8G3M - chains G and F of the 10 polymer chains in the assembly; structure by electron microscopy, 3.00 A resolution.

Chain G:
Name: Neuraminidase
From: Influenza A virus
UniProtKB: V9SU56 (V9SU56_9INFA); numbering as in UniProt (aligned over 82-469)
Chain sequence (492 residues; each row starts with the number of its first residue; numbers below 1 keep their minus sign (Met-22 is residue -22)):
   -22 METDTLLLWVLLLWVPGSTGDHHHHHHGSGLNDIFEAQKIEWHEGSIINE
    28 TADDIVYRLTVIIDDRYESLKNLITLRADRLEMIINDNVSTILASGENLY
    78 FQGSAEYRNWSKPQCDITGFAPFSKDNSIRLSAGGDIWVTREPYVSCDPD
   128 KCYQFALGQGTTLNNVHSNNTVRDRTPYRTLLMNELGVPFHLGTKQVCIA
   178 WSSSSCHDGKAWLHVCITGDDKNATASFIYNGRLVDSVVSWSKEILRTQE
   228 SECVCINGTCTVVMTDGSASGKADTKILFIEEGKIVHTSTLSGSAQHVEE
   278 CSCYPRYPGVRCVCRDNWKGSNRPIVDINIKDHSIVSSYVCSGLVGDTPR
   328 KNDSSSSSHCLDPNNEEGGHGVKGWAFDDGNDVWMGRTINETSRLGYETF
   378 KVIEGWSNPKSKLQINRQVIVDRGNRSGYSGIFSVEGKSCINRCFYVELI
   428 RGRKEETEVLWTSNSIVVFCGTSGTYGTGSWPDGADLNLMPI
Unresolved in the structure: -22 to 81
Sequence notes: initiating methionine (-22); expression tag (-21 to 81)
Disulfides: Cys92-Cys417, Cys124-Cys129, Cys175-Cys193, Cys183-Cys230, Cys232-Cys237, Cys278-Cys291, Cys280-Cys289, Cys318-Cys337, Cys421-Cys447
Covalently attached groups: N-acetylglucosamine (NAG) linked to Asn86, Asn146, Asn329, Asn367; glycan linked to Asn200, Asn234
Bound ions: Ca2+: Asp293, Gly297, Asp324, Gly345, His347

Chain F:
Name: FNI9 Fab light chain
From: Homo sapiens
Notes: antibody fragment or engineered binder
Chain sequence (215 residues; numbered 1 to 215; the number before each row is that of its first residue):
     1 EIVMTQSPATLSLSSGERATLSCRASRSVSSNLAWYQQKPGQAPRLLIYD
    51 ASTRATGFSARFAGSGSGTEFTLTISSLQSEDSAIYYCQQYNNWPPWTFG
   101 QGTKVEIKRTVAAPSVFIFPPSDEQLKSGTASVVCLLNNFYPREAKVQWK
   151 VDNALQSGNSQESVTEQDSKDSTYSLSSTLTLSKADYEKHKVYACEVTHQ
   201 GLSSPVTKSFNRGEC
Unresolved in the structure: 111-215
Disulfides: Cys23-Cys88

Interface between chain G and chain F:
Contacting residue pairs - 9 pairs, chain G then chain F:
  Ala246(G) - Trp94(F)
  Ser247(G) - Trp94(F)  hydrogen bond
  Asn294(G) - Trp94(F)
  Glu344(G) - Glu1(F)
  Glu344(G) - Arg27(F)  salt bridge
  Gly345(G) - Glu1(F)  hydrogen bond (backbone-side chain)
  Gly346(G) - Glu1(F)
  Gly346(G) - Trp94(F)
  His347(G) - Trp94(F)
Also at the interface, not in a pair above, chain F (4 interface residues in all): Pro95

Summary:
Chain G and chain F form an interface of 7 and 4 residues respectively; the contacts include 2 hydrogen bonds
and 1 salt bridge. Among the polar pairs are Glu344(G)-Arg27(F), Ser247(G)-Trp94(F) and Gly345(G)-Glu1(F).
N-acetylglucosamine is covalently linked to Asn86(G), Asn146(G), Asn329(G) and Asn367(G).
Chain G is Neuraminidase (Influenza A virus) and chain F is FNI9 Fab light chain (Homo sapiens); the
structure, N2 neuraminidase of A/Tanzania/205/2010 H3N2 in complex with 3 FNI9 Fab molecules, was determined
by electron microscopy (same publication as 8G30, 8G3N, 8G3O, 8G3V and 8G40).
